PDB entry 9ATM | X-ray diffraction, 1.90 A resolution | chains M and R of the 5 polymer chains in the assembly

# Chain M
Molecule: S2H97 Fab light chain
Source organism: Homo sapiens
Notes: antibody fragment or engineered binder
Amino-acid sequence (218 residues; each row starts with the number of its first residue):
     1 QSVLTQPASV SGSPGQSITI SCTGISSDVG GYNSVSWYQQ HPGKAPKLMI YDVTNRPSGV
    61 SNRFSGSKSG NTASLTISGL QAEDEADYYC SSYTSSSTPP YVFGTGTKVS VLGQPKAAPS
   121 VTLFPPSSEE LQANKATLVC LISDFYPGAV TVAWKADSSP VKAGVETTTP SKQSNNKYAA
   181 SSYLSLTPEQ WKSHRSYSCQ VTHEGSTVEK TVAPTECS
Not modelled in the structure: 217-218
Disulfides: Cys22-Cys90, Cys140-Cys199

# Chain R
Molecule: SARS-CoV-2 EG.5 RBD
Source organism: Severe acute respiratory syndrome coronavirus 2
Notes: fragment: rbd
Amino-acid sequence (239 residues; numbered 309 to 547; the number before each row is that of its first residue):
   309 MEWSWVFLFF LSVTTGVHSR FPNITNLCPF HEVFNATTFA SVYAWNRKRI SNCVADYSVI
   369 YNFAPFFAFK CYGVSPTKLN DLCFTNVYAD SFVIRGNEVS QIAPGQTGNI ADYNYKLPDD
   429 FTGCVIAWNS NKLDSKPSGN YNYLYRLLRK SKLKPFERDI STEIYQAGNK PCNGVAGPNC
   489 YSPLQSYGFR PTYGVGHQPY RVVVLSFELL HAPATVCGPK KSTGSLVPRG SHHHHHHHH
Not modelled in the structure: 309-332, 530-547
Disulfides: Cys336-Cys361, Cys379-Cys432, Cys391-Cys525, Cys480-Cys488
Covalent attachments: N-acetylglucosamine (NAG) linked to Asn343
What the authors report for this chain:
  - mutagenesis - D420N (2-7-fold), Y421W: decreased binding to VIR-7229
  - mutagenesis - L455W: increased binding to ACE2

# Interface between chain M and chain R
Contacting residue pairs (9):
  Tyr32(M) - Trp353(R)
  Tyr32(M) - Arg355(R)
  Tyr32(M) - Phe464(R)  hydrogen bond (side chain-backbone)
  Tyr51(M) - Leu518(R)
  Tyr51(M) - Ala520(R)
  Asp52(M) - Arg357(R)  salt bridge
  Pro57(M) - His519(R)
  Ser58(M) - His519(R)  hydrogen bond (backbone-backbone)
  Ser58(M) - Ala520(R)
Also at the interface, not in a pair above, chain M (7 interface residues in all): Gly30, Arg56
Also at the interface, not in a pair above, chain R (10 interface residues in all): Thr393, Arg466, Pro521

# In short
Chain M and chain R form an interface of 7 and 10 residues respectively; the contacts include 2 hydrogen bonds
and 1 salt bridge. Polar contacts include Asp52(M)-Arg357(R), Tyr32(M)-Phe464(R) and Ser58(M)-His519(R).
Covalently linked N-acetylglucosamine: at Asn343(R). From the paper: D420N and Y421W of chain R reduce binding
to VIR-7229; L455W of chain R increases binding to ACE2.
Here chain M is S2H97 Fab light chain (Homo sapiens) and chain R is SARS-CoV-2 EG.5 RBD (Severe acute
respiratory syndrome coronavirus 2). Entry 9ATM (SARS-CoV-2 EG.5 RBD bound to the VIR-7229 and the S2H97 Fab
fragments) was determined by X-ray diffraction, deposited together with 8S6M, 9ASD and 9AU2.
